8XBA - chain A; structure by X-ray diffraction, 1.48 A resolution.

# Chain A
Molecule: XylA
Organism: Vibrio sp. EA2
Sequence (429 residues; each row starts with the number of its first residue):
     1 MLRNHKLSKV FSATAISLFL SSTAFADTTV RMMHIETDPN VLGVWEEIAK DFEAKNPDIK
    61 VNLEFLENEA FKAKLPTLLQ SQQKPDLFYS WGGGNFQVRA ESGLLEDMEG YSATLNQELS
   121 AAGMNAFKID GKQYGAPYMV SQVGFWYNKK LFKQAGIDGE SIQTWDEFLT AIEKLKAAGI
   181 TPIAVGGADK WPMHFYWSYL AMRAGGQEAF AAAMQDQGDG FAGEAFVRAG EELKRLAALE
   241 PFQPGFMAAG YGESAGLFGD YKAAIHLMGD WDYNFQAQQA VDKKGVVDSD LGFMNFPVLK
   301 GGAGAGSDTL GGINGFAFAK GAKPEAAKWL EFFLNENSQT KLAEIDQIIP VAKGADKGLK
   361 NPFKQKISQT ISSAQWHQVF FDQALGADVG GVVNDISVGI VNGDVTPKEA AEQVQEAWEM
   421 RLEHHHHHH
Unresolved in the structure: 1-26, 427-429
What the authors report for this chain:
  - mutagenesis - W91A, W191A, W271A, D382A: abolished binding to beta-1,3X3

# Summary
From the paper: W91A, W191A and W271A, among others, abolish binding to beta-1,3X3.
Chain A is XylA (Vibrio sp. EA2); the structure, The substrate binding protein of an ABC transporter in
complex with beta-1,4-xylobiose, was determined by X-ray diffraction (same publication as 8XBB and 8XBC).
